PDB entry 3M81 | X-ray diffraction, 2.50 A resolution | chains E and F of the 6 polymer chains in the assembly

# Chain E (and F)
Name: Acetyl xylan esterase
Source organism: Thermotoga maritima
Notes: chain F of this document is another copy of the same molecule, construct and numbering; everything in this record applies to it too
UniProtKB: Q9WXT2 (Q9WXT2_THEMA); numbering as in UniProt (aligned over 1-325)
Sequence (337 residues; row label = number of the first residue in the row; numbers below 1 keep their minus sign (Met-11 is residue -11)):
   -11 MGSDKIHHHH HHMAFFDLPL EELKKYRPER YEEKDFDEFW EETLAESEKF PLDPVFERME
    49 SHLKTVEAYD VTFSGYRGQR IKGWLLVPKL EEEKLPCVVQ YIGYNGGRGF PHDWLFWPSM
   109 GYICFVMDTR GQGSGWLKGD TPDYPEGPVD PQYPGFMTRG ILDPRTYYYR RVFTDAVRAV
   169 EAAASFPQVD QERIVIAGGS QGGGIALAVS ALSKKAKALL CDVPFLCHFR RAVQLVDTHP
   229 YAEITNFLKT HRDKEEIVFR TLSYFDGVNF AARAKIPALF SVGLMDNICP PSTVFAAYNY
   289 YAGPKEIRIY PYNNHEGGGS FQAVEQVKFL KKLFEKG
Not modelled in the structure: -11 to 2, 324-325 (chain F: -11 to 2, 325)
Construct notes: expression tag (-11 to 0)
Metal / ion sites: Ca2+: Lys22, Glu26
Reported in the primary citation:
  - catalytic residues: Tyr92, Ser188, Gln189, Asp274, His303
  - binding site for chloride ion: Tyr92, Gln189

# How chain E and chain F interact
Contacting residue pairs (74; chain E residue first):
  Asn93(E) with Pro142(F)
  Gly119(E) with Asp138(F); Pro139(F); Gln140(F), hydrogen bond (backbone-backbone)
  Gln120(E) with Pro139(F); Gln140(F), hydrogen bond (backbone-backbone)
  Gly121(E) with Thr238(F); His239(F), hydrogen bond (backbone-side chain)
  Ser122(E) with Pro139(F); Gln140(F), hydrogen bond (side chain-backbone); Tyr141(F); Asn234(F); Phe235(F); Thr238(F), hydrogen bond (backbone-side chain); His239(F), hydrogen bond
  Gly123(E) with Thr238(F), hydrogen bond (backbone-side chain)
  Trp124(E) with Thr238(F)
  Leu125(E) with Thr238(F)
  Lys126(E) with Thr238(F)
  Gly127(E) with Pro139(F); His239(F)
  Thr129(E) with Pro139(F)
  Pro130(E) with Pro136(F), hydrophobic; Val137(F); Asp138(F); Pro139(F)
  Asp131(E) with Pro136(F); Val137(F), hydrogen bond (backbone-backbone)
  Tyr132(E) with Pro136(F), hydrophobic
  Pro133(E) with Pro133(F), hydrophobic; Gly135(F); Val137(F)
  Gly135(E) with Pro133(F)
  Pro136(E) with Pro130(F), hydrophobic; Asp131(F); Tyr132(F), hydrophobic
  Val137(E) with Pro130(F); Asp131(F), hydrogen bond (backbone-backbone); Pro133(F); Arg147(F)
  Asp138(E) with Gly119(F); Pro130(F)
  Pro139(E) with Gly119(F); Gln120(F); Ser122(F); Gly127(F); Thr129(F); Pro130(F)
  Gln140(E) with Gly119(F), hydrogen bond (backbone-backbone); Gln120(F), hydrogen bond (backbone-backbone); Ser122(F), hydrogen bond (backbone-side chain); Phe144(F); Arg147(F), hydrogen bond
  Tyr141(E) with Ser122(F)
  Pro142(E) with Asn93(F); Pro142(F); Gly143(F)
  Gly143(E) with Pro142(F); Gly143(F)
  Phe144(E) with Gln140(F)
  Arg147(E) with Val137(F); Gln140(F), hydrogen bond; Arg147(F)
  Asn234(E) with Ser122(F)
  Phe235(E) with Ser122(F)
  Thr238(E) with Gly121(F); Ser122(F), hydrogen bond (side chain-backbone); Gly123(F), hydrogen bond (side chain-backbone); Trp124(F); Leu125(F); Lys126(F)
  His239(E) with Gly121(F), hydrogen bond (side chain-backbone); Ser122(F), hydrogen bond; Gly127(F)
Other interface residues (no listed pair), chain E (31 interface residues in all): Asp128
Other interface residues (no listed pair), chain F (31 interface residues in all): Asp128

# Summary
The chain E/chain F interface involves 31 residues from each chain, with 18 hydrogen bonds. Polar pairs
include Gly121(E)-His239(F), Ser122(E)-Gln140(F) and Ser122(E)-Thr238(F). The Ca2+ site is built by Lys22(E)
and Glu26(E). The paper reports catalytic residues Tyr92(E), Ser188(E) and Gln189(E) among others; a binding
site for chloride ion at Tyr92(E) and Gln189(E).
Chain E and chain F are both Acetyl xylan esterase (Thermotoga maritima); the structure, Crystal structure of
Acetyl xylan esterase (TM0077) from THERMOTOGA MARITIMA at 2.50 A resolution (native apo ..., was determined
by X-ray diffraction together with 3M82, 3M83 and 1VLQ from the same study.
